PDB entry 6TWM | X-ray diffraction, 2.50 A resolution | chain A

# Chain A
Name: N-acetyl-L-2,4-diaminobutyric acid deacetylase
From: Ruegeria pomeroyi (strain ATCC 700808 / DSM 15171 / DSS-3)
UniProtKB: Q5LUB5 (Q5LUB5_RUEPO); numbering as in UniProt (aligned over 2-330)
Sequence (337 residues; row label = number of the first residue in the row; numbers below 1 keep their minus sign (Met-6 is residue -6)):
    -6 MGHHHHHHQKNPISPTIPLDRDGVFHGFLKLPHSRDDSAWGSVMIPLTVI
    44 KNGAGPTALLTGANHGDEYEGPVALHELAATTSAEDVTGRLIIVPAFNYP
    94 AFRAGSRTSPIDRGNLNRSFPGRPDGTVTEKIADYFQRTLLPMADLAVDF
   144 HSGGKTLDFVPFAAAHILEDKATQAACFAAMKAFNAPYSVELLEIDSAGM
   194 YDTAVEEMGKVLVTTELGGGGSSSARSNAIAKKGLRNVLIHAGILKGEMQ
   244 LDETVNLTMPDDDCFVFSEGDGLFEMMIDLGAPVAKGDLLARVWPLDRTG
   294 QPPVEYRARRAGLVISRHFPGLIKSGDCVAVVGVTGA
Not modelled in the structure: -6 to 2, 329-330
Sequence notes: initiating methionine (-6); expression tag (-5 to 1)
Glycans and other covalent adducts: 2,4-diaminobutyric acid (DAB) linked to Glu187
Bound ions: Zn2+: Glu61 (together with 2,4-diaminobutyric acid)
Residues lining bound ligands: 2,4-diaminobutyric acid (DAB): His58, Glu61, Arg100, Asn110, His144, Ser145, Leu150, Phe152, Leu185, Glu209
Reported in the primary citation:
  - Zn2+ coordination: His58, Glu61, His144
  - mutagenesis - H58A, E61A, H144A: abolished catalytic activity
  - binding site for 2,4-diaminobutyric acid: Arg111
  - catalytic residues: Arg100, Glu209 (proposed by the authors, not directly observed)
  - specificity-determining residues: Asp195
  - mutagenesis - D195R: abolished catalytic activity on alpha-ADABA
  - specificity-determining residues: Glu187 (proposed by the authors, not directly observed)

# Overview
Covalently linked 2,4-diaminobutyric acid: at Glu187. From the paper: catalytic residues Arg100 and Glu209;
H58A, E61A and H144A abolish catalytic activity.
Chain A is N-acetyl-L-2,4-diaminobutyric acid deacetylase (Ruegeria pomeroyi (strain ATCC 700808 / DSM 15171 /
DSS-3)); the structure, Product bound structure of the Ectoine utilization protein EutE (DoeB) from Ruegeria
pomeroyi, was determined by X-ray diffraction together with 6TWK, 6TWL and 6YO9 from the same study.
